Entry 1I8Z (X-ray diffraction, 1.93 A resolution); this record covers chain A.

Chain A:
Molecule: Carbonic anhydrase II
Organism: Homo sapiens
Notes: EC 4.2.1.1
UniProt: P00918 (CAH2_HUMAN); the author numbering skips numbers that UniProt does not, so the offset changes along the chain: 2-125 = UniProt 1-124; 127-261 = UniProt 125-259
Sequence (259 residues; numbered 2 to 261; 1 number in that range is skipped by the numbering (no residue carries it; nothing is unmodelled there); the number before each row is that of its first residue):
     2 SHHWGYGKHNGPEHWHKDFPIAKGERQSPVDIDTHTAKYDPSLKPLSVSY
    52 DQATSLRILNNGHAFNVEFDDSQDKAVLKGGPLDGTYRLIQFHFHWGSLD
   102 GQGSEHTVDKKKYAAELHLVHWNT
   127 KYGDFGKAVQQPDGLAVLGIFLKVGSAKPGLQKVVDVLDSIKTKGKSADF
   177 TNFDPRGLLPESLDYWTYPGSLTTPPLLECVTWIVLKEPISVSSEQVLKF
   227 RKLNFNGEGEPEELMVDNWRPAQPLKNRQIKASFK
Disordered / not traced: 2
Bound ions: Zn2+: His94, His96, His119 (together with al-6629); Hg2+: Gln137, Glu205, Cys206
Ligand contacts: al-6629 (INL; 6-[N-(3-methoxy-phenyl)-3-(morpholin-4-ylmethyl)-2H-thieno[3,2-e]-1,2-thiazine-1,1,-dioxide]-sulfonamide): Asn62, Asn67, Ile91, Gln92, His94, His96, Glu106, His119, Val121, Phe131, Val135, Leu141, Val143, Ser197, Leu198, Thr199, Thr200, Pro201, Pro202, Leu204, Trp209

Summary:
Chain A binds al-6629. The Zn2+ site is built by His94, His96 and His119. Gln137, Glu205 and Cys206 coordinate
Hg2+.
Chain A is Carbonic anhydrase II (Homo sapiens); the structure, Carbonic anhydrase II complexed with al-6629
2H-thieno[3,2-e]-1,2-thiazine-6-sulfonamide, 2-(3-methoxyphenyl)-3-(4-morpholinyl)-, 1,1-dioxide, was
determined by X-ray diffraction (same publication as 1I90 and 1I91).
